Entry 7BQ5 (X-ray diffraction, 2.99 A resolution); this record covers chains A and H of the 6 polymer chains in the assembly.

# Chain A
Name: envelope protein
From: Zika virus
Reference sequence: A0A142I5B9 (POLG_ZIKVK); residues 1-409 here correspond to UniProt positions 291-699 (UniProt number = residue number + 290)
Sequence (415 residues; row label = number of the first residue in the row):
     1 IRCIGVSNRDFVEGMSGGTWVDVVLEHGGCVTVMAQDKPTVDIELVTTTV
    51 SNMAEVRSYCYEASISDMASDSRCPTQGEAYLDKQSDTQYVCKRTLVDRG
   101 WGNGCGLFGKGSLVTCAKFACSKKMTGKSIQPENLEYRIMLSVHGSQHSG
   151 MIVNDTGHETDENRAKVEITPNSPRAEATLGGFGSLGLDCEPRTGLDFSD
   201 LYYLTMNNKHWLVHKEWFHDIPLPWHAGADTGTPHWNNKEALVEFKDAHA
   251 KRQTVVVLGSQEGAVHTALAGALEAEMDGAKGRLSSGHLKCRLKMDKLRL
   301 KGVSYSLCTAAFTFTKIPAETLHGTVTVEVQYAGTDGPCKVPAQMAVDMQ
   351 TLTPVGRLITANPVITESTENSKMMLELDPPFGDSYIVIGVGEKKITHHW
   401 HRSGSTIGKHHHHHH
Disordered / not traced: 146-161, 407-415
Cystine bridges: C3-C30, C60-C121, C74-C105, C92-C116, C190-C291, C308-C339
Construct notes: expression tag (410-415)
UniProt features mapped onto this chain:
  - region: D98 to G111 (Fusion peptide)
  - glycosylation: N154 (N-linked (GlcNAc...) asparagine)
  - cross-link (Glycyl lysine isopeptide (Lys-Gly)): K38 (interchain with G-Cter in ubiquitin), K281 (interchain with G-Cter in ubiquitin)
From the paper describing this entry:
  - mutagenesis - W101F: unchanged binding to FLE mAbs
  - mutagenesis - D98N/N103T/G106L/L107E/F108W, D98N/N103T/G106F/L107K/F108W: abolished binding to FLE mAbs

# Chain H
Name: Z6 heavy chain
From: Homo sapiens
Sequence (219 residues; each row starts with the number of its first residue):
     1 QVQLQESGPGLVKPSETLSLICTVSGGSISTRDYYWGWIRQTPGKGLEWI
    51 GSIYYSGGTYYSPSLKSRVTISVDTSKNQFSLKLRSVTAADTAVYYCARQ
   101 WGNYFDHWGQGSLVTVSSASTKGPSVFPLAPSSKSTSGGTAALGCLVKDY
   151 FPEPVTVSWNSGALTSGVHTFPAVLQSSGLYSLSSVVTVPSSSLGTQTYI
   201 CNVNHKPSNTKVDKRVEPK
Disordered / not traced: 219
Cystine bridges: C22-C97, C145-C201

# Chain A / chain H interface
Residue-residue contacts (8):
  W101(A) - Y35(H)  hydrophobic
  W101(A) - Y60(H)  hydrophobic
  W101(A) - Q100(H)
  G102(A) - Y35(H)
  L107(A) - N103(H)
  F108(A) - Y35(H)  hydrophobic
  F108(A) - G102(H)
  F108(A) - N103(H)  hydrogen bond (backbone-side chain)
Interface residues without a listed pair, chain H (7 interface residues in all): S52, W101
From the paper, about this interface:
  - epitope / paratope residues, chain A: W101(A), L107(A)

# In short
The interface between chain A and chain H involves 4 residues on one side and 7 on the other, with 1 hydrogen
bond. Its one hydrogen-bonded contact is F108(A)-N103(H). From the paper: D98N/N103T/G106L/L107E/F108W and
D98N/N103T/G106F/L107K/F108W of chain A abolish binding to FLE mAbs; epitope/paratope residues W101(A) and
L107(A).
Here chain A is envelope protein (Zika virus) and chain H is Z6 heavy chain (Homo sapiens). Entry 7BQ5 (ZIKV
sE bound to mAb Z6) was determined by X-ray diffraction together with 7BPK from the same study.
